3A38 - chain A; structure by X-ray diffraction, 0.70 A resolution.

# Chain A
Protein: High-potential iron-sulfur protein
Organism: Thermochromatium tepidum
Reference sequence: P80176 (HIP_THETI); residues 1-83 here = UniProt positions 1-83
Sequence (83 residues; numbered 1 to 83; the number before each row is that of its first residue):
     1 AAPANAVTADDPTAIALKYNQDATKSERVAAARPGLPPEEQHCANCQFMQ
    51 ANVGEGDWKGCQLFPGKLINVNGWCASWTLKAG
Curated features (UniProtKB/Swiss-Prot):
  - binding site ([4Fe-4S] cluster): Cys43, Cys46, Cys61, Cys75
Ion coordination: 4Fe-4S cluster Fe: Cys43, Cys46, Cys61, Cys75
Small-molecule neighbours: 4Fe-4S cluster (SF4): Tyr19, Cys43, Cys46, Phe48, Met49, Cys61, Leu63, Phe64, Ile69, Trp74, Cys75, Ser77, Trp78

# Overview
Chain A binds 4Fe-4S cluster. Cys43, Cys46, Cys61 and Cys75 coordinate a 4Fe-4S cluster Fe ion. Curated
annotation (UniProt) lists 4 [4Fe-4S] cluster-binding residues.
Chain A is High-potential iron-sulfur protein (Thermochromatium tepidum); the structure, Crystal structure of
high-potential iron-sulfur protein from Thermochromatium tepidum at 0.7 angstrom resolution, was determined by
X-ray diffraction (same publication as 3A39).
